8FC8 - chains A and D of the 4 polymer chains in the assembly; structure by electron microscopy, 3.47 A resolution.

Chain A (and D):
Name: Transient receptor potential cation channel subfamily V member 4
Organism: Homo sapiens
Notes: chain D of this document is another copy of the same molecule, construct and numbering; everything in this record applies to it too
UniProt: Q9HBA0 (TRPV4_HUMAN); residue numbers follow UniProt; this construct covers 1-871
Sequence (901 residues; numbered 1 to 901; the number before each row is that of its first residue):
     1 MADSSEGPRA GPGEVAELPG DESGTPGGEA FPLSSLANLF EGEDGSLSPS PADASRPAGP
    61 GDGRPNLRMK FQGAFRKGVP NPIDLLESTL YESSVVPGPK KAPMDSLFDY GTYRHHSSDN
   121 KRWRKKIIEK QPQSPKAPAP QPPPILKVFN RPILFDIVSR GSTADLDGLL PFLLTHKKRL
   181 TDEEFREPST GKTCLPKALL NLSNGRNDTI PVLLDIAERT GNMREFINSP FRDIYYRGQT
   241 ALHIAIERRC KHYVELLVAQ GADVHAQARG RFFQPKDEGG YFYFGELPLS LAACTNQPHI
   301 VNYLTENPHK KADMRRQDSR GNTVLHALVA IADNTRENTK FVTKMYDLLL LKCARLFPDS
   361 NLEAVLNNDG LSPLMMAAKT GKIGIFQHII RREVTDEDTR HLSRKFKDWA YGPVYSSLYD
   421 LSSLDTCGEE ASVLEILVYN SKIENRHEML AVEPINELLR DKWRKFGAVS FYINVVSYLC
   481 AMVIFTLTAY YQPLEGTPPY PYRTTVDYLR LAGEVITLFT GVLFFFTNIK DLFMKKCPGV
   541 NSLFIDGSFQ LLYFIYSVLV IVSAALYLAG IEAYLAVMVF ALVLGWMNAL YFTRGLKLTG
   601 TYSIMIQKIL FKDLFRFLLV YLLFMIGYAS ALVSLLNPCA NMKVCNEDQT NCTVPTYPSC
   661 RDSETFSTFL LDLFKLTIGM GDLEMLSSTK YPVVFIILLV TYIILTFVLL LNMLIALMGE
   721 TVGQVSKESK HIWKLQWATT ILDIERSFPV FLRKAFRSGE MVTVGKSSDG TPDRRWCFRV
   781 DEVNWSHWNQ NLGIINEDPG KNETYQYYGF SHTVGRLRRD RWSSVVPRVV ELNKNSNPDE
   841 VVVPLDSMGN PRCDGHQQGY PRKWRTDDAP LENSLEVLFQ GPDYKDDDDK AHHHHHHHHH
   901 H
Unresolved in the structure: 1-149, 640-661, 789-901
Construct notes: expression tag (872-901)
Residues lining bound ligands: gsk1016790a (XQ3; N-[(2S)-1-{4-[N-(2,4-dichlorobenzene-1-sulfonyl)-L-seryl]piperazin-1-yl}-4-methyl-1-oxopentan-2-yl]-1-benzothiophene-2-carboxamide): S470, N474, S477, Y478, A481, T520, L523, F524, T527, N528, D531, K535, F549, Q550, Y553, Y591, F592, D743, I744, S747, F748
From the paper describing this entry:
  - mutagenesis - E183A, E183C, E183K, D263A, D263K, D263L, D263N: increased signaling in response to hypotonic saline
  - disease-associated variants - R269C: increased signaling in response to hypotonic saline

Chain A / chain D interface:
Contacting residue pairs (50):
  Y411(A) - E247(D)
  Y411(A) - F272(D)  hydrophobic
  Y411(A) - F273(D)
  Y411(A) - F282(D)  hydrophobic
  Y411(A) - F284(D)
  G412(A) - E247(D)  hydrogen bond (backbone-side chain)
  P413(A) - F282(D)
  V414(A) - Y281(D)
  T486(A) - S630(D)
  A489(A) - S634(D)
  Y490(A) - V633(D)  hydrophobic
  Y490(A) - S634(D)
  Y490(A) - D662(D)
  Y490(A) - F666(D)
  L494(A) - N637(D)
  E572(A) - Y691(D)  hydrogen bond (backbone-side chain)
  A573(A) - Y691(D)
  V579(A) - A631(D)  hydrophobic
  V579(A) - S634(D)
  V583(A) - Y628(D)
  V583(A) - A631(D)  hydrophobic
  V583(A) - L698(D)  hydrophobic
  W586(A) - G627(D)
  M587(A) - F624(D)  hydrophobic
  M587(A) - L705(D)  hydrophobic
  L590(A) - V620(D)  hydrophobic
  L590(A) - L623(D)  hydrophobic
  T599(A) - R616(D)
  Y602(A) - R616(D)
  Y602(A) - F617(D)
  Y602(A) - L717(D)
  M605(A) - M713(D)  hydrophobic
  I606(A) - L710(D)  hydrophobic
  L610(A) - L709(D)  hydrophobic
  F674(A) - V700(D)  hydrophobic
  M680(A) - G681(D)
  M680(A) - L683(D)  hydrophobic
  I715(A) - N712(D)
  M718(A) - M713(D)  hydrophobic
  V722(A) - A716(D)  hydrophobic
  V722(A) - L717(D)
  G723(A) - E720(D)
  S726(A) - L717(D)
  S726(A) - E720(D)
  D781(A) - Y281(D)
  W785(A) - C294(D)
  W785(A) - I331(D)  hydrophobic
  W785(A) - N338(D)
  W785(A) - F341(D)  hydrophobic
  W788(A) - R249(D)
Other interface residues (no listed pair), chain A (42 interface residues in all): W409, A410, A576, F580, L582, A589, T593, I609, L614, K675, I678, G719
Other interface residues (no listed pair), chain D (53 interface residues in all): Q239, R248, K276, T295, D613, L619, I626, L635, L676, G679, D682, K690, V694, I703, V708

Summary:
Chain A and chain D form an interface of 42 and 53 residues respectively, with 2 hydrogen bonds. Polar pairs
include G412(A)-E247(D) and E572(A)-Y691(D). Chain A binds gsk1016790a. The paper reports that E183A, E183C
and E183K of chain A, among others, increase signaling in response to hypotonic saline; 8 substitutions were
tested in all.
Both chains are Transient receptor potential cation channel subfamily V member 4 (Homo sapiens). Entry 8FC8
(Cryo-EM structure of the human TRPV4 in complex with GSK1016790A) was determined by electron microscopy,
deposited together with 8FC7, 8FC9, 8FCA and 8FCB.
